7TZO - chains A and F of the 8 polymer chains in the assembly; structure by electron microscopy, 3.28 A resolution.

# Chain A
Protein: Serine/threonine-protein kinase mTOR
From: Homo sapiens
Notes: EC 2.7.11.1
Reference sequence: P42345 (MTOR_HUMAN); residues 1-2549 here = UniProt positions 1-2549
Sequence (2674 residues; each row starts with the number of its first residue; numbers below 1 keep their minus sign (Met-124 is residue -124)):
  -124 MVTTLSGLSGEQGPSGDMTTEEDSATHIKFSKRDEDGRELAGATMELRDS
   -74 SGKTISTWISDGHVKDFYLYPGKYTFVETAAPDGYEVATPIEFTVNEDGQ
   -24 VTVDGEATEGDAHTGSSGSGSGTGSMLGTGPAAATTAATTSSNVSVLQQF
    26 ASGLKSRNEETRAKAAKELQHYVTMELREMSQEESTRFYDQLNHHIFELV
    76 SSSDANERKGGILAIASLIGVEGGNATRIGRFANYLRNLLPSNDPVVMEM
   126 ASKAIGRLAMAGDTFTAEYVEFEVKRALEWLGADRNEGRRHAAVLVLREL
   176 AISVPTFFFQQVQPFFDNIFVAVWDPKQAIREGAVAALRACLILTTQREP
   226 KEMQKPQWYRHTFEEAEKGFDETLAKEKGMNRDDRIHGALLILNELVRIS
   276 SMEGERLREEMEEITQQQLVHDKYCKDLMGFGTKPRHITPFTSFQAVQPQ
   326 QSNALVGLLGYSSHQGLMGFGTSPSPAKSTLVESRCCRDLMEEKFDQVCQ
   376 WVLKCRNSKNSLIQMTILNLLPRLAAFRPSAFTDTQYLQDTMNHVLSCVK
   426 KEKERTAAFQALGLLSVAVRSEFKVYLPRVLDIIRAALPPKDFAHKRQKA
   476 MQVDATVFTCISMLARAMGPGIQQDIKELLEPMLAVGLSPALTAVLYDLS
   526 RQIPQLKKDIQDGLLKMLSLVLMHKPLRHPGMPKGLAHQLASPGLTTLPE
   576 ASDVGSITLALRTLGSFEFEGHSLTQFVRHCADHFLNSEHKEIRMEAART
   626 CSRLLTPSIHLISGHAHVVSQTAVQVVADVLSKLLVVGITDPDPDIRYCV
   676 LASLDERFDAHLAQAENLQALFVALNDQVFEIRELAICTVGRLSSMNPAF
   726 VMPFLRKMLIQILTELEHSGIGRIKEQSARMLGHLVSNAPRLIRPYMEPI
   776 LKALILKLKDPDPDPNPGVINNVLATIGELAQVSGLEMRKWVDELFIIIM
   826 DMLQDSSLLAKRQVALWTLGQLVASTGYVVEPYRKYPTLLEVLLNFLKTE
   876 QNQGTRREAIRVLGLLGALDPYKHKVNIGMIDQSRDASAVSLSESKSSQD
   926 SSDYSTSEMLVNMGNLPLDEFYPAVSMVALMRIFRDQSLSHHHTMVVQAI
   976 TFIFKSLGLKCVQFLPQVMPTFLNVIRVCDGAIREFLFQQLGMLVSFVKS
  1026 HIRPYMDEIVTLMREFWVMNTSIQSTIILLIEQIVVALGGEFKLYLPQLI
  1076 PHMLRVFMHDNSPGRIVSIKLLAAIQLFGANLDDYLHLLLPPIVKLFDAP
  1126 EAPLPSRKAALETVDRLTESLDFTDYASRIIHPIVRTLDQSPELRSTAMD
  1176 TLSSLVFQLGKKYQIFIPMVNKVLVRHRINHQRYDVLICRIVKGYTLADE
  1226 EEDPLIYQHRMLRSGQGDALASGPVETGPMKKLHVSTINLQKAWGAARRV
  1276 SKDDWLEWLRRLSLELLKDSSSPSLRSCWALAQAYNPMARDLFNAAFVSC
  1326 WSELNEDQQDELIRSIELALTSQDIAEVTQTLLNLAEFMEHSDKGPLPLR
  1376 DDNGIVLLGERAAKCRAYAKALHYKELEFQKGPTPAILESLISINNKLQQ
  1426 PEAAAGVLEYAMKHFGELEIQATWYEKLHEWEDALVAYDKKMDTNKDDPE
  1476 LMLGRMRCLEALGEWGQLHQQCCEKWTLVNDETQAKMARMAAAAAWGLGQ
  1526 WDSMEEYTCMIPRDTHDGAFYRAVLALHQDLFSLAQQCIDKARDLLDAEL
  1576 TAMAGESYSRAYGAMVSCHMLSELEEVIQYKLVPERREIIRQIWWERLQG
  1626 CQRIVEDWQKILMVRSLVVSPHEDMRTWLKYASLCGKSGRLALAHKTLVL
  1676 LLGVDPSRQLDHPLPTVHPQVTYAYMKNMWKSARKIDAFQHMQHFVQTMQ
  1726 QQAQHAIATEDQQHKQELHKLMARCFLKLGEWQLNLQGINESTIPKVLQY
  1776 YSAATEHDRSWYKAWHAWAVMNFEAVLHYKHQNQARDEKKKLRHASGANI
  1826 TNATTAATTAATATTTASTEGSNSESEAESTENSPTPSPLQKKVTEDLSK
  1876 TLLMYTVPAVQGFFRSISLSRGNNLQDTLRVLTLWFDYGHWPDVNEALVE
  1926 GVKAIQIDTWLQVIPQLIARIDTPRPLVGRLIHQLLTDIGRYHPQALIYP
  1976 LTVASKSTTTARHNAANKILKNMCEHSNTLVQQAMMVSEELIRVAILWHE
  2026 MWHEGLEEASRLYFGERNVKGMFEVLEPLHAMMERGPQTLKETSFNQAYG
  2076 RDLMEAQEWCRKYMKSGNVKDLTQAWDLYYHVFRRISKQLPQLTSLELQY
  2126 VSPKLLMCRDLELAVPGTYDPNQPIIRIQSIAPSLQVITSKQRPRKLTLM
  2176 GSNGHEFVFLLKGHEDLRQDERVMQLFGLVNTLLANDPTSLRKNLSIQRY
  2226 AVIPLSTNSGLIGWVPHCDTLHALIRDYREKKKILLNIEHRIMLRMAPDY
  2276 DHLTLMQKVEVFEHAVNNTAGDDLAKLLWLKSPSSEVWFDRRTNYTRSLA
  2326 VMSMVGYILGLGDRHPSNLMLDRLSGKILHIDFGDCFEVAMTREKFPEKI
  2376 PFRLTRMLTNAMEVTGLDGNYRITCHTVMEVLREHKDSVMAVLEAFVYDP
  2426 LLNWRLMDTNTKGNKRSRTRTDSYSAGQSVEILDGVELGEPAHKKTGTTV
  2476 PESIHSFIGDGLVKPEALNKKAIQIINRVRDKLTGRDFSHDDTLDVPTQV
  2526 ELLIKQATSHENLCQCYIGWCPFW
Disordered / not traced: -124 to 16, 31-36, 54-59, 75-81, 157-161, 224-232, 247-257, 290-355, 381-385, 405-409, 467-477, 492-496, 550-577, 579, 596-598, 634-643, 787-790, 904-926, 1239-1262, 1811-1872, 2434-2491
Differences from the reference sequence: initiating methionine (-124); expression tag (-123 to 0)
Swiss-Prot annotation at these positions:
  - region: Val2162 to Arg2168 (G-loop), Lys2258 to Gly2296 (Interaction with MLST8), Gly2335 to Asn2343 (Catalytic loop), His2355 to Thr2380 (Activation loop)
  - binding site (1D-myo-inositol hexakisphosphate): Lys1662, Lys1702, Arg1749
  - binding site (ATP): Ser2165, Gln2167, Leu2185, Lys2187, Glu2190, Tyr2225, Gly2238, Trp2239, Val2240, Thr2245, Met2345, Ile2356
  - binding site (Mg(2+)): Asn2343, Asp2357
  - modified residue: Met1 (N-acetylmethionine), Ser567 (Phosphoserine), Thr1162 (Phosphothreonine), Lys1218 (N6-acetyllysine), Ser1261 (Phosphoserine), Ser2159 (Phosphoserine), Thr2164 (Phosphothreonine), Thr2173 (Phosphothreonine), Thr2446 (Phosphothreonine), Ser2448 (Phosphoserine), Ser2478 (Phosphoserine), Ser2481 (Phosphoserine)
  - cross-link: Lys2066 (Glycyl lysine isopeptide (Lys-Gly) (interchain with G-Cter in ubiquitin))
  - natural variant: Ala8 (A8S: In a lung large cell carcinoma sample), Met135 (M135T: In a metastatic melanoma sample), Arg624 (R624H: In FCORD2; uncertain significance), Asp1376 (D1376E: Found in a patient with focal epilepsy; uncertain significance), Tyr1450 (Y1450D: In FCORD2), Trp1456 (W1456G: In FCORD2), Ala1459 (A1459D: In FCORD2; A1459S: In FCORD2; uncertain significance), Leu1460 (L1460P: In FCORD2), Cys1483 (C1483R: In FCORD2), Trp1490 (W1490R: In SKS), Met1595 (M1595I: In SKS), Arg1709 (R1709H: In FCORD2; uncertain significance), 13 further natural variant entries in UniProt
  - mutagenesis: Lys2066 (K2066R: Complete loss ubiquitination by the SCF(FBXO22) complex), Ser2159 (S2159A: Reduces mTORC1-associated S-2481 autophosphorylation; when associated with A-2164. Reduced activity of the mTORC1 complex; S2159D: Mimics phosphorylation ...), Thr2164 (T2164A: Reduces mTORC1-associated S-2481 autophosphorylation; when associated with A-2159; T2164E: Stronger phosphorylation of RPS6KB1; when associated with D-2159), Thr2173 (T2173A: Increased mTOR kinase activity), His2340 (H2340A: Barely detectable kinase activity), Asp2357 (D2357E: Kinase-dead mutant, loss of interaction with TM4SF5 and loss of lysosome membrane localization; when associated with I-2364), Val2364 (V2364I: Kinase-dead mutant, loss of interaction with TM4SF5 and loss of lysosome membrane localization; when associated with E-2357)

# Chain F
Protein: Rapamycin-insensitive companion of mTOR
From: Homo sapiens
Reference sequence: Q6R327 (RICTR_HUMAN); residues 1-1708 here = UniProt positions 1-1708
Sequence (1720 residues; numbered -11 to 1708; the number before each row is that of its first residue; numbers below 1 keep their minus sign (Met-11 is residue -11)):
   -11 MDYKDDDDKGSTMAAIGRGRSLKNLRVRGRNDSGEENVPLDLTREPSDNL
    39 REILQNVARLQGVSNMRKLGHLNNFTKLLCDIGHSEEKLGFHYEDIIICL
    89 RLALLNEAKEVRAAGLRALRYLIQDSSILQKVLKLKVDYLIARCIDIQQS
   139 NEVERTQALRLVRKMITVNASLFPSSVTNSLIAVGNDGLQERDRMVRACI
   189 AIICELALQNPEVVALRGGLNTILKNVIDCQLSRINEALITTILHLLNHP
   239 KTRQYVRADVELERILAPYTDFHYRHSPDTAEGQLKEDREARFLASKMGI
   289 IATFRSWAGIINLCKPGNSGIQSLIGVLCIPNMEIRRGLLEVLYDIFRLP
   339 LPVVTEEFIEALLSVDPGRFQDSWRLSDGFVAAEAKTILPHRARSRPDLM
   389 DNYLALILSAFIRNGLLEGLVEVITNSDDHISVRATILLGELLHMANTIL
   439 PHSHSHHLHCLPTLMNMAASFDIPKEKRLRASAALNCLKRFHEMKKRGPK
   489 PYSLHLDHIIQKAIATHQKRDQYLRVQKDIFILKDTEEALLINLRDSQVL
   539 QHKENLEWNWNLIGTILKWPNVNLRNYKDEQLHRFVRRLLYFYKPSSKLY
   589 ANLDLDFAKAKQLTVVGCQFTEFLLESEEDGQGYLEDLVKDIVQWLNASS
   639 GMKPERSLQNNGLLTTLSQHYFLFIGTLSCHPHGVKMLEKCSVFQCLLNL
   689 CSLKNQDHLLKLTVSSLDYSRDGLARVILSKILTAATDACRLYATKHLRV
   739 LLRANVEFFNNWGIELLVTQLHDKNKTISSEALDILDEACEDKANLHALI
   789 QMKPALSHLGDKGLLLLLRFLSIPKGFSYLNERGYVAKQLEKWHREYNSK
   839 YVDLIEEQLNEALTTYRKPVDGDNYVRRSNQRLQRPHVYLPIHLYGQLVH
   889 HKTGCHLLEVQNIITELCRNVRTPDLDKWEEIKKLKASLWALGNIGSSNW
   939 GLNLLQEENVIPDILKLAKQCEVLSIRGTCVYVLGLIAKTKQGCDILKCH
   989 NWDAVRHSRKHLWPVVPDDVEQLCNELSSIPSTLSLNSESTSSRHNSESE
  1039 SVPSSMFILEDDRFGSSSTSTFFLDINEDTEPTFYDRSGPIKDKNSFPFF
  1089 ASSKLVKNRILNSLTLPNKKHRSSSDPKGGKLSSESKTSNRRIRTLTEPS
  1139 VDFNHSDDFTPISTVQKTLQLETSFMGNKHIEDTGSTPSIGENDLKFTKN
  1189 FGTENHRENTSRERLVVESSTSSHMKIRSQSFNTDTTTSGISSMSSSPSR
  1239 ETVGVDATTMDTDCGSMSTVVSTKTIKTSHYLTPQSNHLSLSKSNSVSLV
  1289 PPGSSHTLPRRAQSLKAPSIATIKSLADCNFSYTSSRDAFGYATLKRLQQ
  1339 QRMHPSLSHSEALASPAKDVLFTDTITMKANSFESRLTPSRFMKALSYAS
  1389 LDKEDLLSPINQNTLQRSSSVRSMVSSATYGGSDDYIGLALPVDINDIFQ
  1439 VKDIPYFQTKNIPPHDDRGARAFAHDAGGLPSGTGGLVKNSFHLLRQQMS
  1489 LTEIMNSIHSDASLFLESTEDTGLQEHTDDNCLYCVCIEILGFQPSNQLS
  1539 AICSHSDFQDIPYSDWCEQTIHNPLEVVPSKFSGISGCSDGVSQEGSASS
  1589 TKSTELLLGVKTIPDDTPMCRILLRKEVLRLVINLSSSVSTKCHETGLLT
  1639 IKEKYPQTFDDICLYSEVSHLLSHCTFRLPCRRFIQELFQDVQFLQMHEE
  1689 AEAVLATPPKQPIVDTSAES
Disordered / not traced: -11 to 24, 511-519, 858-871, 1006-1422, 1449-1478, 1495-1509, 1539-1606, 1695-1708
Differences from the reference sequence: initiating methionine (-11); expression tag (-10 to 0)
Swiss-Prot annotation at these positions:
  - binding site (ATP): Asn543, Arg572, Arg576
  - binding site (Zn(2+)): His1515, Cys1520, Cys1523, Cys1651
  - modified residue: Ser21 (Phosphoserine), Ser35 (Phosphoserine), Ser265 (Phosphoserine), Lys1092 (N6-acetyllysine), Lys1095 (N6-acetyllysine), Thr1103 (Phosphothreonine), Lys1116 (N6-acetyllysine), Lys1119 (N6-acetyllysine), Lys1125 (N6-acetyllysine), Thr1135 (Phosphothreonine), Ser1138 (Phosphoserine), Ser1162 (Phosphoserine), Ser1219 (Phosphoserine), Ser1235 (Phosphoserine), Thr1271 (Phosphothreonine), Ser1274 (Phosphoserine), Ser1278 (Phosphoserine), Ser1282 (Phosphoserine), Ser1284 (Phosphoserine), Thr1295 (Phosphothreonine) and 16 more in UniProt
  - cross-link: Lys274 (Glycyl lysine isopeptide (Lys-Gly) (interchain with G-Cter in ubiquitin))
  - mutagenesis: Lys274 (K274G: Abolishes deubiquitination by USP9X and increases interaction with MTOR. No effect on interaction with SIN1), Lys1080 to Lys1082 (In M1; does not affect acetylation), Lys1092 to Lys1095 (In M2; decreased acetylation and activity of the mTORC2 complex), Lys1107 to Lys1108 (In M3; does not affect acetylation), Lys1116 to Lys1125 (In M4; decreased acetylation and activity of the mTORC2 complex), Thr1135 (T1135A: Impaired phosphorylation by RPS6KB1, leading to increased activity of the mTORC2 complex), Ser1235 (S1235A: Impaired phosphorylation by GSK3B in response to stress, leading to increased mTORC2 activity; S1235D: Mimics phosphorylation; decreased activity of mTORC2), Thr1695 (T1695G: Reduced GSK3-mediated phosphorylation, reduced interaction with FBXW7, reduced FBXW7-mediated ubiquitination and increased stability)

# Interface between chain A and chain F
Contacting residue pairs (23; chain A residue first):
  Ala688(A) - Val1003(F)  hydrophobic
  Asn722(A) - Pro1002(F)
  Ala724(A) - Asn435(F)
  Ala724(A) - His480(F)  hydrogen bond (backbone-side chain)
  Phe725(A) - Trp1001(F)  hydrophobic
  Met727(A) - His447(F)  hydrogen bond
  Phe729(A) - Lys477(F)
  Arg731(A) - His447(F)
  Arg731(A) - Leu449(F)
  Arg731(A) - Met453(F)
  Arg731(A) - Leu473(F)
  Lys732(A) - Asn474(F)
  Leu734(A) - Met453(F)  hydrophobic
  Ile735(A) - Met453(F)  hydrophobic
  Ile735(A) - Leu473(F)  hydrophobic
  Leu738(A) - Ala457(F)  hydrophobic
  Leu738(A) - Phe459(F)  hydrophobic
  Glu742(A) - Phe459(F)
  Leu767(A) - Cys448(F)  hydrophobic
  Tyr771(A) - Cys448(F)  hydrogen bond (side chain-backbone)
  Tyr771(A) - Leu449(F)
  Tyr771(A) - Met453(F)
  Glu773(A) - Asn454(F)  hydrogen bond
Interface residues without a listed pair, chain A (20 interface residues in all): Gln694, Met721, Pro723, Pro728, Pro774
Interface residues without a listed pair, chain F (18 interface residues in all): Pro450, Lys484, Val1004

# Summary
20 residues of chain A and 18 residues of chain F are in contact; the contacts include 4 hydrogen bonds. Polar
pairs include Ala724(A)-His480(F), Met727(A)-His447(F) and Tyr771(A)-Cys448(F).
Here chain A is Serine/threonine-protein kinase mTOR and chain F is Rapamycin-insensitive companion of mTOR,
both from Homo sapiens. Entry 7TZO (The apo structure of human mTORC2 complex) was determined by electron
microscopy.
